PDB entry 4ZGA | X-ray diffraction, 2.60 A resolution | chain A

# Chain A
Protein: Ectonucleotide pyrophosphatase/phosphodiesterase family member 2
From: Homo sapiens
Notes: EC 3.1.4.39
Reference sequence: Q13822 (ENPP2_HUMAN); residues 1-863 here = UniProt positions 1-863
Chain sequence (863 residues; each row starts with the number of its first residue):
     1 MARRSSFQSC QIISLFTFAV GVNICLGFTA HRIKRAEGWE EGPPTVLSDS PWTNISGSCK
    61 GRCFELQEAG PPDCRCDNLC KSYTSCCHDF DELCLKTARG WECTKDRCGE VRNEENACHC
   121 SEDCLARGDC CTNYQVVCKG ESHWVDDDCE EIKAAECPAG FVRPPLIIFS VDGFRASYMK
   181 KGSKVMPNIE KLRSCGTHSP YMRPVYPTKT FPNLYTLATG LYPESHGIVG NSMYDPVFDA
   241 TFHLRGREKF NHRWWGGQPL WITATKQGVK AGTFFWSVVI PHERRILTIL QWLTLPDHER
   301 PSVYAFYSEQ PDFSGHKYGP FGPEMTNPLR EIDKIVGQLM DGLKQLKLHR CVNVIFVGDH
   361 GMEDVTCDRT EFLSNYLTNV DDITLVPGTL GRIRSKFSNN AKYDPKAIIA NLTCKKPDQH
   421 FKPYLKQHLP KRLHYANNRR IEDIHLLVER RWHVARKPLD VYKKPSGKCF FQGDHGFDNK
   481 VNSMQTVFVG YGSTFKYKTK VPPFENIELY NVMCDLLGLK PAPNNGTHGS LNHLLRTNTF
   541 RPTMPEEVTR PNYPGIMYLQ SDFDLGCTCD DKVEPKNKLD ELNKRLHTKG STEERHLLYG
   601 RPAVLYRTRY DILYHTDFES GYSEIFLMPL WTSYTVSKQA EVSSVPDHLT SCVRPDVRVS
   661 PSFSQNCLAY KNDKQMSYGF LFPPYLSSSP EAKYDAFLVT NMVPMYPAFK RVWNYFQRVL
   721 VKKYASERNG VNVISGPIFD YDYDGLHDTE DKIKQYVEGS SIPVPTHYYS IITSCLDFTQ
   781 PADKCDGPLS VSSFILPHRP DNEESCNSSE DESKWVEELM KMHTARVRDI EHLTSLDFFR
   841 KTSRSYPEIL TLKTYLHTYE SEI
Disordered / not traced: 1-56, 67-73, 110-112, 121, 398-403, 459-469, 567-591, 641-651, 861-863
UniProt features mapped onto this chain:
  - region: Ile830 to Thr851 (Required for secretion)
  - motif: Arg127 to Asp129 (Cell attachment site)
  - active site: Thr210 (Nucleophile)
  - binding site (Zn(2+)): Asp172, Thr210, Asp312, His316, Asp359, His360, His475
  - binding site (1-(9Z-octadecenoyl)-sn-glycero-3-phosphate): Thr210, Asn231, Asp312, His475
  - binding site (1-hexadecanoyl-sn-glycero-3-phosphate): Thr210, Asn231, Asp312, His475
  - binding site (1-tetradecanoyl-sn-glycerol 3-phosphate): Thr210, Asn231, Asp312, His475
  - binding site (Ca(2+)): Asp740, Asp742, Asp744, Leu746, Asp748
  - site: Lys853 (Essential for catalytic activity)
  - glycosylation (N-linked (GlcNAc...) asparagine): Asn54, Asn411, Asn525, Asn807
  - mutagenesis: Ser170 (S170E: Reduces lysophospholipase activity by about 70%), Thr210 (T210A: Loss of lysophospholipase activity and ability to hydrolyze sphingosylphosphorylcholine), Phe211 (F211Y: Reduces lysophospholipase activity by about 70%), Ala218 (A218V: Reduces lysophospholipase activity by about 50%), Asn231 (N231A: Strongly reduced lysophospholipase activity), Tyr307 (Y307Q: Reduces lysophospholipase activity by about 70%), His316 (H316Q: Loss of ability to hydrolyze sphingosylphosphorylcholine), His360 (H360Q: Loss of ability to hydrolyze sphingosylphosphorylcholine)
Disulfides: Cys59-Cys76, Cys63-Cys94, Cys74-Cys87, Cys80-Cys86, Cys103-Cys120, Cys108-Cys138, Cys118-Cys131, Cys124-Cys130, Cys149-Cys195, Cys157-Cys351, Cys414-Cys806, Cys775-Cys785
Covalent attachments: N-acetylglucosamine (NAG) linked to Asn525
Metal / ion sites: Zn2+: Asp312, His316, His475 (together with 1,2-ethanediol); Ca2+ site 1: Tyr670, Asp673, Met676; Ca2+ site 2: Asp740, Asp742, Asp744, Leu746, Asp748
Ligand contacts:
  - 4O3 ((11aS)-6-(4-fluorobenzyl)-5,6,11,11a-tetrahydro-1H-imidazo[1',5':1,6]pyrido[3,4-b]indole-1,3(2H)-dione): Ile168, Ser170, Phe211, Leu214, Tyr215, Leu217, Ala218, Trp255, Trp261, Phe274, Phe275, Trp276, Ala305, Tyr307
  - arachidonic acid (ACD): Leu79, Ser82, Tyr83, Lys249, Phe250, Trp255, Pro259, Trp261, Ile262, Phe275, Val278
From the paper describing this entry:
  - binding site for 4O3: Ser170, Phe211, Leu214, Tyr215, Leu217, Phe274, Phe275, Tyr307
  - catalytic residues: Thr210 (citing earlier work)
  - post-translational modification sites: Asn54, Asn411 (citing earlier work)

# Overview
Bound to chain A: arachidonic acid and compound 4O3. Covalently linked N-acetylglucosamine: at Asn525. Curated
annotation (UniProt) lists active-site residue Thr210, 7 Zn2+-binding residues, 4 residues binding
1-(9Z-octadecenoyl)-sn-glycero-3-phosphate and 4 residues binding 1-hexadecanoyl-sn-glycero-3-phosphate. From
the paper: the catalytic residue Thr210; a binding site for 4O3 at Ser170, Phe211 and Leu214 among others.
Chain A is Ectonucleotide pyrophosphatase/phosphodiesterase family member 2 (Homo sapiens); the structure,
Structural basis for inhibition of human autotaxin by four novel compounds, was determined by X-ray
diffraction, deposited together with 4ZG6, 4ZG7 and 4ZG9.
